PDB entry 9G8S | electron microscopy, 3.96 A resolution | chains q and t of the 51 polymer chains in the assembly

# Chain q (and t)
Molecule: XkdQ-related protein
Organism: Clostridioides phage phiCD508
Notes: chain t of this document is another copy of the same molecule, construct and numbering; everything in this record applies to it too
UniProt: J9QDX2 (J9QDX2_9CAUD); residue numbers follow UniProt; this construct covers 2-317
Sequence (316 residues; each row starts with the number of its first residue):
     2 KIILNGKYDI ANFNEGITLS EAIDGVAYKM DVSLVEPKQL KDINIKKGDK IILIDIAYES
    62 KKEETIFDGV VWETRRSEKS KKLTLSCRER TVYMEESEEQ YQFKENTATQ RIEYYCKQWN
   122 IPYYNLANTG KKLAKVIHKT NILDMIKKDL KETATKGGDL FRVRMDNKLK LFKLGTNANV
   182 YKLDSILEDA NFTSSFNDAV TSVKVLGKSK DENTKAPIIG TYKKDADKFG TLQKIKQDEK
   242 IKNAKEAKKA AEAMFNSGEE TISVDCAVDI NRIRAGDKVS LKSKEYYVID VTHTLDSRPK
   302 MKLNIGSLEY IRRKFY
Not modelled in the structure: 213-217

# How chain q and chain t interact
Contacting residue pairs (48; chain q residue first):
  Lys48(q) with Ser195(t), hydrogen bond; Ser196(t), hydrogen bond (side chain-backbone); Phe197(t); Ser258(t), hydrogen bond (side chain-backbone); Glu260(t); Glu261(t), salt bridge
  Gly49(q) with Phe197(t)
  Trp73(q) with Ser196(t), hydrogen bond (backbone-side chain); Phe197(t), hydrogen bond (backbone-backbone); Asn198(t)
  Glu74(q) with Ser195(t); Ser196(t)
  Thr75(q) with Phe193(t); Thr194(t); Ser195(t), hydrogen bond (backbone-backbone)
  Arg76(q) with Phe193(t); Thr194(t)
  Arg77(q) with Ala191(t); Asn192(t); Phe193(t), hydrogen bond (backbone-backbone)
  Ser78(q) with Ala191(t); Asn192(t), hydrogen bond
  Glu79(q) with Asp190(t); Ala191(t), hydrogen bond (backbone-backbone); Phe193(t)
  Lys80(q) with Glu189(t); Asp190(t), hydrogen bond (backbone-side chain)
  Tyr94(q) with Phe230(t); Leu233(t), hydrophobic
  Glu97(q) with Asn198(t); Ala200(t); Leu233(t); Gln234(t); Lys235(t), salt bridge
  Ser98(q) with Thr232(t), hydrogen bond (side chain-backbone); Leu233(t); Gln234(t)
  Glu99(q) with Gln234(t), hydrogen bond (backbone-backbone); Lys235(t); Ile236(t), hydrogen bond (side chain-backbone)
  Glu100(q) with Gln234(t), hydrogen bond; Ile236(t)
  Gln101(q) with Leu207(t); Ile236(t)
  Trp120(q) with Thr232(t); Gln234(t)
  Lys140(q) with Ile236(t); Gln238(t), hydrogen bond
Other interface residues (no listed pair), chain t (25 interface residues in all): Asp199, Lys205, Gly259

# Overview
Chain q and chain t form an interface of 18 and 25 residues respectively; the contacts include 15 hydrogen
bonds and 2 salt bridges. Polar pairs include Lys48(q)-Glu261(t), Glu97(q)-Lys235(t) and Lys48(q)-Ser195(t).
Both chains are XkdQ-related protein (Clostridioides phage phiCD508). Entry 9G8S (C3 reconstruction of
extended phiCD508 needle) was determined by electron microscopy together with 9GB0, 9GB1, 9GB2, 9GB5 and 9GB7
from the same study.
